Entry 8TCG (electron microscopy, 3.40 A resolution); this record covers chains B and C of the 3 polymer chains in the assembly.

[Chain B]
Protein: Integrin beta-6
Organism: Homo sapiens
UniProtKB: P18564 (ITB6_HUMAN); residues 113-354 here correspond to UniProt positions 130-371 (UniProt number = residue number + 17)
Chain sequence (242 residues; each row starts with the number of its first residue):
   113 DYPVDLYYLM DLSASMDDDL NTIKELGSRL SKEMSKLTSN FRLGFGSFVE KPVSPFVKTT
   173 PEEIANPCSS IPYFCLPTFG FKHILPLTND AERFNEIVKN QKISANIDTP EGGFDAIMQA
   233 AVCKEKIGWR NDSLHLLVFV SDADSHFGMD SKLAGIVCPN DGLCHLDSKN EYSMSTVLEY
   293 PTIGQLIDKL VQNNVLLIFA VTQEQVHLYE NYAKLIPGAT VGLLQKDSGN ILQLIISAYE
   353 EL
Construct notes: conflict Cys270 (Ile287 in P18564)
UniProt features mapped onto this chain:
  - binding site (Mg(2+)): Asp123, Ser125, Ser127, Glu223
  - binding site (Ca(2+)): Ser127, Asp130, Asp131, Glu162, Asn218, Asp220, Pro222, Glu223, Asp254, Lys338
  - glycosylation: Asn243 (N-linked (GlcNAc...) asparagine)
Disulfide bonds: Cys180-Cys187, Cys235-Cys276
Ion coordination: Mn2+ site 1: Ser125, Ser127, Glu223 (shared with Asp12(C) of chain C); Mn2+ site 2: Ser127, Asp130, Asp131, Asp254; Mn2+ site 3: Glu162, Asn218, Asp220, Pro222
What the authors report for this chain:
  - specificity-determining residues: Glu316

[Chain C]
Protein: Minibinder B6_BP_dslf
Organism: synthetic construct
Chain sequence (72 residues; each row starts with the number of its first residue):
     3 CVVRFVFRGD LAELMLRAVK DHLKKEGPHW NITSTNNGKE LVVRGIHESD AKRIAKWVEK
    63 RFPRVHTETQ CD
Disulfide bonds: Cys3-Cys73
Ion coordination: Mn2+: Asp12 (shared with Ser125(B), Ser127(B), Glu223(B) of chain B)
What the authors report for this chain:
  - Mn2+ coordination: Asp12

[Interface between chain B and chain C]
Residue-residue contacts (27; chain B residue first):
  Ser125(B) - Asp12(C)  hydrogen bond
  Ala126(B) - Asp12(C)  hydrogen bond (backbone-side chain)
  Ala126(B) - Leu13(C)  hydrophobic
  Ala126(B) - Leu16(C)  hydrophobic
  Ser127(B) - Asp12(C)  hydrogen bond (backbone-side chain)
  Ser127(B) - Glu15(C)
  Asp129(B) - Leu16(C)
  Asp129(B) - Arg19(C)  salt bridge
  Asp130(B) - Glu15(C)
  Cys180(B) - Leu16(C)  hydrophobic
  Ser182(B) - Arg63(C)  hydrogen bond (backbone-side chain)
  Ile183(B) - Leu16(C)  hydrophobic
  Ile183(B) - Arg63(C)  hydrogen bond (backbone-side chain)
  Ile183(B) - Phe64(C)
  Pro184(B) - Arg63(C)
  Tyr185(B) - Leu16(C)  hydrophobic
  Ala217(B) - Asp12(C)
  Ala217(B) - Leu13(C)  hydrophobic
  Asn218(B) - Asp12(C)  hydrogen bond (backbone-side chain)
  Asn218(B) - Leu13(C)
  Ile219(B) - Gly11(C)
  Ile219(B) - Asp12(C)  hydrogen bond (backbone-backbone)
  Asp220(B) - Asp12(C)
  Thr221(B) - Gly11(C)
  Glu223(B) - Asp12(C)
  Glu316(B) - Asn39(C)
  Glu316(B) - Lys41(C)  salt bridge
Other interface residues (no listed pair), chain B (19 interface residues in all): Pro179, Gln315
From the paper, about this interface:
  - residue pairs: Ser127(B)-Asp12(C) (backbone contact), Tyr185(B)-Leu16(C) (hydrophobic contact), Glu316(B)-Lys41(C) (salt bridge)

[Overview]
The interface between chain B and chain C involves 19 residues on one side and 10 on the other; the contacts
include 7 hydrogen bonds and 2 salt bridges. Among the polar pairs are Asp129(B)-Arg19(C), Glu316(B)-Lys41(C)
and Ser125(B)-Asp12(C). The paper describes a backbone contact between Ser127(B) and Asp12(C); a hydrophobic
contact between Tyr185(B) and Leu16(C); a salt bridge between Glu316(B) and Lys41(C). From the paper: Mn2+
coordination by Asp12(C); the specificity determinant Glu316(B).
Chain B is Integrin beta-6 (Homo sapiens) and chain C is Minibinder B6_BP_dslf (synthetic construct); the
structure, Integrin alpha-v beta-6 in complex with minibinder B6_BP_dslf, was determined by electron
microscopy together with 8TCF, 7LMV and 7LMX from the same study.
